PDB entry 6MLM | electron microscopy, 3.50 A resolution | chains A and C of the 12 polymer chains in the assembly

Chain A:
Name: Hemagglutinin HA1 chain
From: Influenza A virus (A/New York/107/2003(H7N2))
UniProtKB: B2LVD7 (B2LVD7_9INFA); the construct lacks a stretch of the UniProt sequence and is renumbered around it, so the offset changes along the chain: 9-158 = UniProt 1-150; 160-170 = UniProt 151-161; 171-236 = UniProt 164-229; 245-270 = UniProt 230-255; 3 more segments
Chain sequence (328 residues; each row starts with the number of its first residue; note: 12 numbers in that range are skipped by the numbering (no residue carries them; nothing is unmodelled there); a row labelled like 170A-170B holds insertion residues (170A, then the next letters in order)):
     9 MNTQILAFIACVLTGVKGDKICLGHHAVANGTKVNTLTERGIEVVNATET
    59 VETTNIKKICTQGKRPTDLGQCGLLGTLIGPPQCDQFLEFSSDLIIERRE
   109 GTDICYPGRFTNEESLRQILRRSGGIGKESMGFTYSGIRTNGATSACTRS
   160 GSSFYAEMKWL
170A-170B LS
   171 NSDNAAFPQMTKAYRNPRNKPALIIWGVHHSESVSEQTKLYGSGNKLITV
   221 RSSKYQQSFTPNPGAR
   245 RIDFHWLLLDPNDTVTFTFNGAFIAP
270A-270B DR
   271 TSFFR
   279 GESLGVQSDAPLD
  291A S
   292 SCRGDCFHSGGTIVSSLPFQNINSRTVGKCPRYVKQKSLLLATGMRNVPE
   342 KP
Unresolved in the structure: 9-25
Cystine bridges: Cys68-Cys293, Cys80-Cys92, Cys113-Cys155, Cys297-Cys321
Covalent attachments: N-acetylglucosamine (NAG) linked to Asn54, Asn256

Chain C:
Name: Hemagglutinin HA2 chain
From: Influenza A virus
UniProtKB: B2LVD7 (B2LVD7_9INFA); residues -2 to 221 here correspond to UniProt positions 329-552 (UniProt number = residue number + 331)
Chain sequence (224 residues; row label = number of the first residue in the row; numbers below 1 keep their minus sign (Lys-2 is residue -2)):
    -2 KPRGLFGAIAGFIENGWEGLINGWYGFRHQNAQGEGTAADYKSTQSAIDQ
    48 ITGKLNRLIGKTNQQFELIDNEFNEIEQQIGNVINWTRDAMTEIWSYNAE
    98 LLVAMENQHTIDLADSEMSKLYERVKKQLRENAEEDGTGCFEIFHKCDDQ
   148 CMESIRNNTYDHTQYRTESLQNRIQIDPVKLSSGYKDIILWFSFGASCFL
   198 LLAIAMGLVFICIKNGNMQCTICI
Unresolved in the structure: -2 to 6, 175-221
Cystine bridges: Cys144-Cys148
Covalent attachments: N-acetylglucosamine (NAG) linked to Asn82
Reported in the primary citation:
  - conformationally variable residues (loop rearrangement): Gly57 to Lys58

Interface between chain A and chain C:
Residue-residue contacts - 134 pairs, chain A then chain C:
  Gly26(A) - Ala29(C)
  Gly26(A) - Ile140(C)
  Asp27(A) - Gln27(C)
  Asp27(A) - Asn28(C)
  Asp27(A) - Ala29(C)  hydrogen bond (side chain-backbone)
  Asp27(A) - Phe138(C)
  Asp27(A) - Ile140(C)  hydrogen bond (backbone-backbone)
  Asp27(A) - His142(C)
  Asp27(A) - Cys144(C)  hydrogen bond (side chain-backbone)
  Lys28(A) - Ile10(C)  hydrogen bond (side chain-backbone)
  Lys28(A) - Arg25(C)
  Lys28(A) - His26(C)
  Lys28(A) - Gln27(C)  hydrogen bond (backbone-backbone)
  Lys28(A) - Asp133(C)  salt bridge
  Lys28(A) - Cys137(C)
  Lys28(A) - Phe138(C)
  Ile29(A) - Arg25(C)
  Ile29(A) - Gly136(C)
  Ile29(A) - Cys137(C)
  Ile29(A) - Phe138(C)  hydrogen bond (backbone-backbone)
  Ile29(A) - Ile140(C)  hydrophobic
  Ile29(A) - Ile152(C)  hydrophobic
  Cys30(A) - Ile10(C)  hydrophobic
  Cys30(A) - Glu11(C)
  Cys30(A) - Phe24(C)
  Cys30(A) - Arg25(C)  hydrogen bond (backbone-backbone)
  Cys30(A) - Gly136(C)
  Cys30(A) - Cys137(C)  disulfide
  Leu31(A) - Asn12(C)  hydrogen bond (backbone-side chain)
  Leu31(A) - Gly13(C)
  Leu31(A) - Phe24(C)  hydrophobic
  Leu31(A) - Met115(C)
  Leu31(A) - Leu118(C)  hydrophobic
  Leu31(A) - Tyr119(C)  hydrophobic
  Leu31(A) - Gly136(C)  hydrogen bond (backbone-backbone)
  Gly32(A) - Asn12(C)
  Gly32(A) - Gly13(C)
  Gly32(A) - Gly23(C)  hydrogen bond (backbone-backbone)
  Gly32(A) - Phe24(C)
  His33(A) - Asn12(C)  hydrogen bond
  His33(A) - Gly13(C)
  His33(A) - Met115(C)  hydrogen bond
  His34(A) - Leu17(C)  hydrogen bond (side chain-backbone)
  His34(A) - Ile18(C)
  His34(A) - Gly20(C)  hydrogen bond (side chain-backbone)
  His34(A) - Trp21(C)
  Ala35(A) - Trp14(C)  hydrogen bond (backbone-backbone)
  Ala35(A) - Gly16(C)
  Val42(A) - Asn104(C)
  Asn43(A) - Ala101(C)
  Asn43(A) - Asn104(C)  hydrogen bond (backbone-side chain)
  Thr44(A) - Ala101(C)
  Thr44(A) - Gln105(C)
  Leu45(A) - Leu98(C)  hydrophobic
  Leu45(A) - Ala101(C)  hydrophobic
  Leu45(A) - Met102(C)  hydrophobic
  Leu45(A) - Gln105(C)
  Thr46(A) - Gln105(C)  hydrogen bond
  Arg48(A) - Glu97(C)  salt bridge
  Glu105(A) - Phe70(C)
  Arg106(A) - Phe70(C)
  Arg107(A) - Phe70(C)
  Glu122(A) - Ile66(C)
  Glu122(A) - Asn68(C)  hydrogen bond
  Arg125(A) - Asn68(C)
  Gln126(A) - Leu65(C)  hydrogen bond (side chain-backbone)
  Gln126(A) - Ile66(C)
  Arg129(A) - Leu65(C)
  Arg130(A) - Glu64(C)  salt bridge
  Leu282(A) - Gln62(C)
  Gly283(A) - Leu65(C)
  Gln285(A) - Leu65(C)
  Gln285(A) - Asn68(C)  hydrogen bond
  Gln285(A) - Glu69(C)  hydrogen bond (side chain-backbone)
  Gln285(A) - Phe70(C)  hydrogen bond (side chain-backbone)
  Ser286(A) - Phe70(C)
  Asp287(A) - Phe70(C)
  Ser300(A) - Glu69(C)  hydrogen bond
  Ser307(A) - Leu52(C)
  Ser307(A) - Ile56(C)
  Leu308(A) - Leu52(C)  hydrophobic
  Pro309(A) - Leu52(C)
  Pro309(A) - Leu55(C)  hydrophobic
  Pro309(A) - Ile56(C)
  Pro309(A) - Thr59(C)  hydrogen bond (backbone-side chain)
  Phe310(A) - Thr59(C)
  Phe310(A) - Ala96(C)  hydrophobic
  Ser315(A) - Arg85(C)
  Arg316(A) - Asp67(C)  salt bridge
  Arg316(A) - Asn82(C)  hydrogen bond
  Arg316(A) - Arg85(C)
  Thr317(A) - Phe63(C)
  Val318(A) - Phe63(C)
  Val318(A) - Leu65(C)  hydrophobic
  Gly319(A) - Gln61(C)
  Gly319(A) - Gln62(C)
  Gly319(A) - Phe63(C)  hydrogen bond (backbone-backbone)
  Lys320(A) - Asn60(C)
  Lys320(A) - Gln61(C)
  Lys320(A) - Gln62(C)
  Cys321(A) - Thr59(C)
  Cys321(A) - Asn60(C)  hydrogen bond (backbone-side chain)
  Cys321(A) - Gln61(C)  hydrogen bond (backbone-backbone)
  Cys321(A) - Phe63(C)
  Arg323(A) - Lys58(C)
  Arg323(A) - Thr59(C)
  Arg323(A) - Gln61(C)
  Arg323(A) - Trp92(C)
  Tyr324(A) - Thr89(C)
  Val325(A) - Ser93(C)
  Val325(A) - Ala96(C)  hydrophobic
  Lys326(A) - Asp86(C)  salt bridge
  Lys326(A) - Thr89(C)
  Lys326(A) - Glu90(C)  salt bridge
  Lys326(A) - Ser93(C)  hydrogen bond (backbone-side chain)
  Gln327(A) - Glu97(C)
  Leu330(A) - Ala96(C)  hydrophobic
  Leu331(A) - Val100(C)
  Leu331(A) - Asn104(C)  hydrogen bond (backbone-side chain)
  Leu332(A) - Leu55(C)  hydrophobic
  Leu332(A) - Glu103(C)
  Leu332(A) - Asn104(C)
  Ala333(A) - Asn104(C)  hydrogen bond (backbone-side chain)
  Ala333(A) - Thr107(C)
  Thr334(A) - Trp21(C)
  Thr334(A) - Ile48(C)
  Gly335(A) - Thr107(C)
  Met336(A) - Trp21(C)
  Arg337(A) - Asp112(C)  salt bridge
  Val339(A) - Trp14(C)
  Pro340(A) - Trp14(C)
  Glu341(A) - Trp14(C)
  Pro343(A) - Glu11(C)
  Pro343(A) - Trp14(C)
Other interface residues (no listed pair), chain A (62 interface residues in all): Asn54, Thr58, Pro322, Lys342
Other interface residues (no listed pair), chain C (71 interface residues in all): Tyr22, Ile73, Ile108, Ala111, Val122, Thr135, Glu139, Lys143
Disulfides between the chains: Cys30(A)-Cys137(C)

Summary:
Chain A and chain C form an interface of 62 and 71 residues respectively; the contacts include 1 disulfide
bond, 31 hydrogen bonds and 7 salt bridges. Among the polar pairs are Lys28(A)-Asp133(C), Arg48(A)-Glu97(C)
and Arg130(A)-Glu64(C). N-acetylglucosamine is covalently linked to Asn54(A) and Asn256(A).
N-acetylglucosamine is covalently linked to Asn82(C). The paper reports conformational variability at
Gly57(C).
Chain A is Hemagglutinin HA1 chain (Influenza A virus (A/New York/107/2003(H7N2))) and chain C is
Hemagglutinin HA2 chain (Influenza A virus); the structure, H7 HA0 in complex with Fv from H7.5 IgG, was
determined by electron microscopy.
